PDB entry 3QOF | X-ray diffraction, 2.80 A resolution | chain A

[Chain A]
Molecule: Atlastin-1
Source organism: Homo sapiens
Notes: EC 3.6.5.-; fragment: atlastin ecto-domain
UniProt: Q8WXF7 (ATLA1_HUMAN); residue numbers follow UniProt; this construct covers 18-447
Chain sequence (459 residues; numbered -11 to 447; the number before each row is that of its first residue; numbers below 1 keep their minus sign (Met-11 is residue -11)):
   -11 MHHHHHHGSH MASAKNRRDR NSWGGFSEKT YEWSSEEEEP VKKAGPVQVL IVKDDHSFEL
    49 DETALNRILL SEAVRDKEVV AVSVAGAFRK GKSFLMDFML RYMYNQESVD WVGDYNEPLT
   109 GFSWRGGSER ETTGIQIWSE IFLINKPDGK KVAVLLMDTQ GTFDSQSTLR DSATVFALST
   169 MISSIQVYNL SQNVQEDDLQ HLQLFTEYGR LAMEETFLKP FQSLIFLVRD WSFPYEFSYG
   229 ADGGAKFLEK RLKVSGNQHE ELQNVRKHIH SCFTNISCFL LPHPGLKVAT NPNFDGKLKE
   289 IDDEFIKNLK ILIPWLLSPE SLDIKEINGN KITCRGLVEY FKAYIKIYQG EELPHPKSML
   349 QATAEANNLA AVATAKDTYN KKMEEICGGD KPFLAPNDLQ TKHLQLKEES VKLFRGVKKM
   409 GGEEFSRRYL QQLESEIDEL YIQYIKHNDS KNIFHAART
Unresolved in the structure: -11 to 30, 243-246, 439-447
Sequence notes: expression tag (-11 to 17)
Metal / ion sites: Mg2+: Ser81 (together with GDP)
Small-molecule neighbours: GDP (guanosine-5'-diphosphate): Ala75, Phe76, Arg77, Lys78, Gly79, Lys80, Ser81, Phe82, Arg217, Asp218, His271, Pro272, Val276, Ala277, Asn279, Pro280, Phe282, Phe293
From the paper describing this entry:
  - disease-associated variants - I315S
  - mutagenesis - K80A, E117A, Q148A, L274A: decreased catalytic activity
  - mutagenesis - E117A, Q148A: increased binding to GTPgammaS
  - mutagenesis - R77E: decreased binding to GTPgammaS
  - mutagenesis - L274A: decreased binding to association of the protomers
  - disease-associated variants - H247P: unchanged catalytic activity
  - disease-associated variants - F151S: decreased catalytic activity
  - mutagenesis - M347A/L348A: decreased stability

[In short]
Ligands of chain A: GDP. From the paper: K80A, E117A and Q148A, among others, reduce catalytic activity; E117A
and Q148A increase binding to GTPgammaS; 8 substitutions were tested in all.
Chain A is Atlastin-1 (Homo sapiens); the structure, Crystal structure of the cytosolic domain of human
atlastin-1 in complex with GDP, orthorhombic form, was determined by X-ray diffraction, deposited together
with 3QNU.
